PDB entry 3AZF | X-ray diffraction, 2.70 A resolution | chains D and I of the 10 polymer chains in the assembly

[Chain D]
Protein: Histone H2B type 1-J
Source organism: Homo sapiens
UniProt: P06899 (H2B1J_HUMAN); residues 0-125 here correspond to UniProt positions 1-126 (UniProt number = residue number + 1)
Chain sequence (129 residues; numbered -3 to 125; the number before each row is that of its first residue; numbers below 1 keep their minus sign (Gly-3 is residue -3)):
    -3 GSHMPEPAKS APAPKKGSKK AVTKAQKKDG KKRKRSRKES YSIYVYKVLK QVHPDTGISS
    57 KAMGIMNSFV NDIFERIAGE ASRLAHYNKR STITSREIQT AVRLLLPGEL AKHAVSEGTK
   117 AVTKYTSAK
Not modelled in the structure: -3 to 30, 125
Sequence notes: expression tag (-3 to -1)
Metal / ion sites: Mn2+ near Val48 (its only coordinating residue here)
Curated features (UniProtKB/Swiss-Prot):
  - modified residue: Pro1 (N-acetylproline), Glu2 (ADP-ribosyl glutamic acid), Lys5 (N6-(2-hydroxyisobutyryl)lysine), Ser6 (ADP-ribosylserine), Lys11 (N6-(beta-hydroxybutyryl)lysine), Lys12 (N6-(2-hydroxyisobutyryl)lysine), Ser14 (Phosphoserine), Lys15 (N6-acetyllysine), Lys16 (N6-(beta-hydroxybutyryl)lysine), Lys20 (N6-(2-hydroxyisobutyryl)lysine), Lys23 (N6-(2-hydroxyisobutyryl)lysine), Lys24 (N6-(2-hydroxyisobutyryl)lysine), Lys34 (N6-(2-hydroxyisobutyryl)lysine), Glu35 (PolyADP-ribosyl glutamic acid), Ser36 (Phosphoserine), Lys43 (N6-(2-hydroxyisobutyryl)lysine), Lys46 (N6-(2-hydroxyisobutyryl)lysine), Lys57 (N6,N6-dimethyllysine), Arg79 (Dimethylated arginine), Lys85 (N6,N6,N6-trimethyllysine) and 6 more in UniProt
  - glycosylation: Ser112 (O-linked (GlcNAc) serine)
  - cross-link (Glycyl lysine isopeptide (Lys-Gly)): Lys5 (interchain with G-Cter in SUMO2), Lys20 (interchain with G-Cter in SUMO2), Lys34 (interchain with G-Cter in ubiquitin), Lys120 (interchain with G-Cter in ubiquitin)

[Chain I]
Molecule: 146-nt DNA strand
Sequence (146 nucleotides; numbered 1 to 146; the number before each row is that of its first residue):
     1 ATCAATATCC ACCTGCAGAT TCTACCAAAA GTGTATTTGG AAACTGCTCC ATCAAAAGGC
    61 ATGTTCAGCT GAATTCAGCT GAACATGCCT TTTGATGGAG CAGTTTCCAA ATACACTTTT
   121 GGTAGAATCT GCAGGTGGAT ATTGAT
Not modelled in the structure: 146
Metal / ion sites: Mn2+ site 1 near DG68 (its only coordinating residue here); Mn2+ site 2 near DG78 (its only coordinating residue here); Mn2+ site 3 near DG100 (its only coordinating residue here); Mn2+ site 4 near DG121 (its only coordinating residue here); Mn2+ site 5 near DA133 (its only coordinating residue here)

[Interface between chain D and chain I]
Residue-residue contacts (17; chain D residue first):
  Arg31(D) - DG103(I)  phosphate contact
  Arg31(D) - DT104(I)  phosphate contact
  Ser32(D) - DG103(I)  phosphate contact
  Arg33(D) - DA27(I)  sugar contact
  Lys34(D) - DG103(I)  salt bridge to the phosphate
  Tyr42(D) - DT20(I)  hydrogen bond to the phosphate
  Gly53(D) - DT20(I)  phosphate contact
  Ile54(D) - DA19(I)  sugar contact
  Ile54(D) - DT20(I)  hydrogen bond to the phosphate
  Ser55(D) - DA19(I)  phosphate contact
  Ser56(D) - DA19(I)  hydrogen bond to the phosphate
  Arg86(D) - DG39(I)  salt bridge to the phosphate
  Arg86(D) - DG40(I)  salt bridge to the phosphate
  Ser87(D) - DT38(I)  phosphate contact
  Ser87(D) - DG39(I)  hydrogen bond to the phosphate
  Thr88(D) - DT38(I)  phosphate contact
  Thr88(D) - DG39(I)  hydrogen bond to the phosphate
Also at the interface, not in a pair above, chain I (10 interface residues in all): DT21, DA28

[In short]
The interface between chain D and chain I involves 12 residues on one side and 10 on the other, with 5
hydrogen bonds and 3 salt bridges. Polar contacts include Tyr42(D)-DT20(I), Ile54(D)-DT20(I) and
Ser56(D)-DA19(I).
Chain D is Histone H2B type 1-J (Homo sapiens) and chain I is a 146-nt DNA strand; the structure, Crystal
Structure of Human Nucleosome Core Particle Containing H3K79Q mutation, was determined by X-ray diffraction,
deposited together with 3AYW, 3AZE, 3AZG, 3AZH, 3AZJ, 3AZK and 3 further entries.
